PDB entry 5U1G | X-ray diffraction, 3.64 A resolution | chains C and K of the 4 polymer chains in the assembly

[Chain C]
Name: ParA
Organism: unidentified plasmid
Amino-acid sequence (214 residues; numbered 1 to 214; the number before each row is that of its first residue):
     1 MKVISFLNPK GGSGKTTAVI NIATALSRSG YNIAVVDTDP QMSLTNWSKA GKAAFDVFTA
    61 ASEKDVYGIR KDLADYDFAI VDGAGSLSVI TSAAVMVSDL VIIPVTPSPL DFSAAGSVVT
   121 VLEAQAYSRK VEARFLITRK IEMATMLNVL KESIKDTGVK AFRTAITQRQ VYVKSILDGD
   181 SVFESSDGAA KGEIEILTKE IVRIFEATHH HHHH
Disordered / not traced: 210-214
Small-molecule neighbours:
  - AMP-PNP (ANP; phosphoaminophosphonic acid-adenylate ester), molecule 1: Lys10, Ser108, Leu110, Asp111
  - AMP-PNP (ANP), molecule 2: Lys10, Gly11, Gly12, Ser13, Gly14, Lys15, Thr16, Thr17, Asp39, Ala84, Gly85, Thr138, Arg139, Ile166, Thr167, Gln168, Arg169, Tyr172, Val173
What the authors report for this chain:
  - binding site for AMP-PNP: Lys10

[Chain K]
Name: TP228 ParB fragment
Organism: unidentified plasmid
Amino-acid sequence (19 residues; numbered 139 to 157; the number before each row is that of its first residue):
   139 KAHTSVKKMT FGENRDLER
Disordered / not traced: 139-141, 157

[How chain C and chain K interact]
Contacting residue pairs - 12 pairs, chain C then chain K:
  Pro109(C) with Arg153(K)
  Phe112(C) with Arg153(K)
  Gly116(C) with Glu156(K)
  Val149(C) with Lys146(K); Met147(K), hydrophobic; Gly150(K); Asp154(K)
  Glu152(C) with Asp154(K)
  Ser153(C) with Gly150(K); Arg153(K); Asp154(K), hydrogen bond (backbone-side chain)
  Asp156(C) with Asp154(K)
Other interface residues (no listed pair), chain C (9 interface residues in all): Leu110, Ser113
Other interface residues (no listed pair), chain K (8 interface residues in all): Phe149, Leu155

[In short]
Chain C and chain K form an interface of 9 and 8 residues respectively, with 1 hydrogen bond. Its one
hydrogen-bonded contact is Ser153(C)-Asp154(K). Bound to chain C: AMP-PNP. The paper reports a binding site
for AMP-PNP at Lys10(C).
Here chain C is ParA and chain K is TP228 ParB fragment, both from unidentified plasmid. Entry 5U1G (Structure
of TP228 ParA-AMPPNP-ParB complex) was determined by X-ray diffraction together with 5U1J from the same study.
